PDB entry 4CTF | electron microscopy, 17.00 A resolution (very low resolution: no residue pairs are listed; an interface is given only as per-side residue counts) | chains D0 and D1 of the 240 polymer chains in the assembly

== Chain D0 (and D1) ==
Name: P1
Source organism: Equine rhinitis a virus
Notes: chain D1 of this document is another copy of the same molecule, construct and numbering; everything in this record applies to it too
UniProtKB: Q91B37 (Q91B37_9PICO); residues 1-226 here correspond to UniProt positions 311-536 (UniProt number = residue number + 310)
Sequence (226 residues; row label = number of the first residue in the row):
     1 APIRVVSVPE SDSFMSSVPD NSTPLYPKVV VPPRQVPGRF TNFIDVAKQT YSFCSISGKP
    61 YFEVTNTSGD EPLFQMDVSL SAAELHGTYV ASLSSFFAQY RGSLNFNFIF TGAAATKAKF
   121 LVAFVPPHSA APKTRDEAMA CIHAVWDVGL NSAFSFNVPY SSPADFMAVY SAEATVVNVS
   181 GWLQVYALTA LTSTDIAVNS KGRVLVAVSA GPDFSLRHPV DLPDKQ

== Chain D0 / chain D1 interface ==
At this resolution (17 A) residue pairs are not listed: 22 residues of chain D0 and 19 of chain D1 lie at the interface.

== Overview ==
Chain D0 and chain D1 form an interface of 22 and 19 residues respectively.
Chain D0 and chain D1 are both P1 (Equine rhinitis a virus); the structure, The limits of structural
plasticity in a picornavirus capsid revealed by a massively expanded equine rhinitis ..., was determined by
electron microscopy, deposited together with 4CTG.
